8YIO - chains C and G of the 20 polymer chains in the assembly; structure by electron microscopy, 2.35 A resolution.

[Chain C]
Protein: Cytochrome b
From: Saccharomyces cerevisiae
UniProtKB: A0A0G3F5W7 (A0A0G3F5W7_YEASX); numbering as in UniProt (aligned over 1-385)
Amino-acid sequence (385 residues; row label = number of the first residue in the row):
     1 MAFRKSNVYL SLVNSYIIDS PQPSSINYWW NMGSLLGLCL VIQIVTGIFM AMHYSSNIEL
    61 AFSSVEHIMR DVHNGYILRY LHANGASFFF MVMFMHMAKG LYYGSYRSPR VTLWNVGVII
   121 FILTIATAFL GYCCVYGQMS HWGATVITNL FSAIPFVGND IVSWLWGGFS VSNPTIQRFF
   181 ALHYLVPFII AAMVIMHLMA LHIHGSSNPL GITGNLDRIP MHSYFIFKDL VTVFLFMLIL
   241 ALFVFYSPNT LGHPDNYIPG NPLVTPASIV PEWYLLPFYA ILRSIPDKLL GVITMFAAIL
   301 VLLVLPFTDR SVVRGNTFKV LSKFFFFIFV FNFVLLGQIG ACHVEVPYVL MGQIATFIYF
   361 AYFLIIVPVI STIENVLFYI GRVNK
Bound ions: heme Fe site 1 near H82 (its only coordinating residue here); heme Fe site 2: H96, H197
Residues lining bound ligands:
  - 3-sn-phosphatidylethanolamine (8PE; (2R)-3-{[(S)-(2-aminoethoxy)(hydroxy)phosphoryl]oxy}-2-(tetradecanoyloxy)propyl octadecanoate): W29, F94, M95, M97, A98, K99, Y102, Y103, F121, P209, F278, L302, T317, F326, F327, F329, V330, F331, F333, V334, Y359
  - 3-sn-phosphatidylethanolamine (9PE; (1R)-2-{[(S)-(2-aminoethoxy)(hydroxy)phosphoryl]oxy}-1-[(heptanoyloxy)methyl]ethyl octadecanoate), molecule 1: F3, S6, N7, V8, Y9, L10, L12, V13, I195
  - 3-sn-phosphatidylethanolamine (9PE), molecule 2: T112, N115, V116, M193, I195, M196, M199
  - azoxystrobin (AZO; methyl (2Z)-2-(2-{[6-(2-cyanophenoxy)pyrimidin-4-yl]oxy}phenyl)-3-methoxyacrylate): I125, A128, F129, Y132, C133, M139, S140, G143, A144, I147, I269, V270, P271, E272, Y274, L275, F278, Y279, M295, F296, I299
  - cardiolipin (CN3; (2R,5S,11R,14R)-5,8,11-trihydroxy-2-(nonanoyloxy)-5,11-dioxido-16-oxo-14-[(propanoyloxy)methyl]-4,6,10,12,15-pentaoxa-5,11-diphosphanonadec-1-yl undecanoate): N27, Y28, W29, M32, L35, F88, M91, V92, M95, V231, T232, L235, F236, I239
  - cardiolipin (CN5; (5S,11R)-5,8,11-trihydroxy-5,11-dioxido-17-oxo-4,6,10,12,16-pentaoxa-5,11-diphosphaoctadec-1-yl pentadecanoate): L12, V13, Y16, I17, I18, I195, L198, M199, I226
  - heme (HEM), molecule 1: W30, M32, G33, S34, L36, G37, F89, M93, H96, M97, K99, S105, R110, L113, W114, G117, V118, I120, F121, V194, H197, L198, L201, G205, S206, S207
  - heme (HEM), molecule 2: L40, Q43, I44, G47, I48, M50, A51, Y54, V65, R79, H82, A83, A86, F89, T127, A128, G131, Y132, C134, V135, F180, H183, Y184, P187, Y274
  - UQ6 (5-(3,7,11,15,19,23-hexamethyl-tetracosa-2,6,10,14,18,22-hexaenyl)-2,3-dimethoxy-6-methyl-benzene-1,4-diol): Y16, I17, S20, Q22, G33, S34, G37, V41, I44, V45, I48, F49, M52, V194, L198, L201, S206, M221

[Chain G]
Protein: Cytochrome b-c1 complex subunit 7
From: Saccharomyces cerevisiae
UniProtKB: A0A6A5Q2H4 (A0A6A5Q2H4_YEASX); numbering as in UniProt (aligned over 2-127)
Amino-acid sequence (126 residues; each row starts with the number of its first residue):
     2 PQSFTSIARI GDYILKSPVL SKLCVPVANQ FINLAGYKKL GLKFDDLIAE ENPIMQTALR
    62 RLPEDESYAR AYRIIRAHQT ELTHHLLPRN EWIKAQEDVP YLLPYILEAE AAAKEKDELD
   122 NIEVSK

[Chain C / chain G interface]
Pairs across the interface (54; chain C residue first):
  S24(C) - L83(G)
  S25(C) - H79(G)
  N208(C) - H79(G)
  L210(C) - A78(G)
  L210(C) - H79(G)
  L210(C) - E82(G)
  I212(C) - D47(G)
  I212(C) - L48(G)  hydrophobic
  I212(C) - I75(G)  hydrophobic
  T213(C) - E51(G)
  T213(C) - H79(G)
  L216(C) - A72(G)
  L216(C) - I76(G)  hydrophobic
  D309(C) - P2(G)
  R310(C) - P2(G)
  R310(C) - Q3(G)  hydrogen bond (backbone-backbone)
  S311(C) - P2(G)
  V312(C) - Q3(G)
  V312(C) - I49(G)
  V312(C) - A50(G)  hydrogen bond (backbone-backbone)
  V313(C) - L48(G)
  R314(C) - A50(G)
  R314(C) - E52(G)  salt bridge
  F318(C) - A36(G)
  F318(C) - Y38(G)  hydrophobic
  F318(C) - L48(G)  hydrophobic
  V320(C) - F32(G)  hydrophobic
  V320(C) - L35(G)
  T372(C) - Q3(G)
  E374(C) - F32(G)
  N375(C) - Q3(G)  hydrogen bond
  N375(C) - I8(G)
  L377(C) - A29(G)
  L377(C) - F32(G)  hydrophobic
  F378(C) - F32(G)  hydrophobic
  F378(C) - F45(G)  hydrophobic
  Y379(C) - I8(G)  hydrophobic
  Y379(C) - A9(G)
  Y379(C) - G12(G)
  Y379(C) - D13(G)  hydrogen bond
  I380(C) - G12(G)
  I380(C) - C25(G)  hydrophobic
  I380(C) - A29(G)  hydrophobic
  G381(C) - A29(G)
  G381(C) - N30(G)
  G381(C) - I33(G)
  R382(C) - F45(G)
  R382(C) - D46(G)  salt bridge
  R382(C) - D99(G)
  R382(C) - P101(G)
  V383(C) - L16(G)
  K385(C) - D13(G)  salt bridge
  K385(C) - L16(G)
  K385(C) - K17(G)
Other interface residues (no listed pair), chain C (30 interface residues in all): R107, P109, T317, V376
Other interface residues (no listed pair), chain G (40 interface residues in all): F5, I11, I15, G37, L41, V100, L104

[Summary]
Chain C and chain G form an interface of 30 and 40 residues respectively, with 4 hydrogen bonds and 3 salt
bridges. Polar pairs include R314(C)-E52(G), R382(C)-D46(G) and K385(C)-D13(G). Ligands of chain C:
azoxystrobin, compound UQ6, 3 copies of 3-sn-phosphatidylethanolamine, heme and cardiolipin.
Here chain C is Cytochrome b and chain G is Cytochrome b-c1 complex subunit 7, both from Saccharomyces
cerevisiae. Entry 8YIO (Cryo-EM structure of Saccharomyces cerevisiae bc1 complex in azoxystrobin-bound state)
was determined by electron microscopy.
